Entry 5M50 (electron microscopy, 5.30 A resolution (low resolution: residue-level contacts below are approximate; hydrogen-bond / salt-bridge calls are withheld)); this record covers chains D and E of the 5 polymer chains in the assembly.

== Chain D ==
Name: Tubulin alpha chain
Source organism: Bos taurus
UniProt: F2Z4C1 (F2Z4C1_BOVIN); residue numbers follow UniProt; this construct covers 1-439
Chain sequence (439 residues; each row starts with the number of its first residue):
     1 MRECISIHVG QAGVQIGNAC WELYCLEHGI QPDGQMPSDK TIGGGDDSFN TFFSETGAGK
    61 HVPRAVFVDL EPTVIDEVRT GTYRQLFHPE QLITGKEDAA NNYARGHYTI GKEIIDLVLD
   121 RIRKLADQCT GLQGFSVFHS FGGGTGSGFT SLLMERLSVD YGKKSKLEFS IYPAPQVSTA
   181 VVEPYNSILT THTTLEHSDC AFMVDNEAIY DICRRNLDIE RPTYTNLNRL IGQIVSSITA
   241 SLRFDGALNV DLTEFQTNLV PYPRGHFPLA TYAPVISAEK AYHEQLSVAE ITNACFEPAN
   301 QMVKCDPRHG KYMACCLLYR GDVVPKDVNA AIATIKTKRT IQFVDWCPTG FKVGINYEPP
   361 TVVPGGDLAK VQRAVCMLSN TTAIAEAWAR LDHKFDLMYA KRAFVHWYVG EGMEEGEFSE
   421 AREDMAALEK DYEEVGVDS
Disordered / not traced: 1, 39-48
Construct notes: conflict Ser-136 (Leu in F2Z4C1), Gly-265 (Ile in F2Z4C1), Glu-358 (Gln in F2Z4C1)
Residues lining bound ligands: GTP (guanosine-5'-triphosphate): Gly-10, Gln-11, Ala-12, Gln-15, Glu-71, Asp-98, Ala-99, Ala-100, Asn-101, Ser-140, Gly-143, Gly-144, Thr-145, Gly-146, Ser-147, Ile-171, Pro-173, Thr-179, Glu-183, Asn-206, Tyr-224, Leu-227, Asn-228, Ile-231

== Chain E ==
Name: Tubulin beta-2B chain
Source organism: Bos taurus
UniProt: Q6B856 (TBB2B_BOVIN); the author numbering skips numbers that UniProt does not, so the offset changes along the chain: 1-44 = UniProt 1-44; 47-360 = UniProt 45-358; 369-437 = UniProt 359-427
Chain sequence (427 residues; numbered 1 to 437; 10 numbers in that range are skipped by the numbering (no residue carries them; nothing is unmodelled there); the number before each row is that of its first residue):
     1 MREIVHIQAG QCGNQIGAKF WEVISDEHGI DPTGSYHGDS DLQL
    47 ERINVYYNEA AGNKYVPRAI LVDLEPGTMD SVRSGPFGQI FRPDNFVFGQ SGAGNNWAKG
   107 HYTEGAELVD SVLDVVRKES ESCDCLQGFQ LTHSLGGGTG SGMGTLLISK IREEYPDRIM
   167 NTFSVVPSPK VSDTVVEPYN ATLSVHQLVE NTDETYCIDN EALYDICFRT LKLTTPTYGD
   227 LNHLVSATMS GVTTCLRFPG QLNADLRKLA VNMVPFPRLH FFMPGFAPLT SRGSQQYRAL
   287 TVPELTQQMF DAKNMMAACD PRHGRYLTVA AVFRGRMSMK EVDEQMLNVQ NKNSSYFVEW
   347 IPNNVKTAVC DIPP
   369 RGLKMSATFI GNSTAIQELF KRISEQFTAM FRRKAFLHWY TGEGMDEMEF TEAESNMNDL
   429 VSEYQQYQD
Disordered / not traced: 1
Construct notes: conflict Ala-57 (Thr55 in Q6B856), Val-172 (Met170 in Q6B856), Ala-298 (Ser296 in Q6B856), Val-318 (Ile316 in Q6B856)
Residues lining bound ligands:
  - GDP (guanosine-5'-diphosphate): Gly-10, Gln-11, Cys-12, Gln-15, Ile-16, Asn-101, Ser-140, Gly-142, Gly-143, Gly-144, Thr-145, Gly-146, Val-177, Glu-183, Asn-206, Tyr-224, Asn-228
  - taxol (TA1): Glu-22, Val-23, Asp-26, Glu-27, Leu-217, Leu-219, Asp-226, His-229, Leu-230, Ala-233, Ser-236, Gly-237, Phe-272, Pro-274, Leu-275, Thr-276, Arg-278, Gln-281, Arg-320, Pro-360, Arg-369, Gly-370, Leu-371
Swiss-Prot annotation at these positions:
  - motif: Met-1 to Ile-4 (MREI motif)
  - binding site (GTP): Gln-11, Glu-71, Ser-140, Gly-144, Thr-145, Gly-146, Asn-206, Asn-228
  - binding site (Mg(2+)): Glu-71
  - modified residue: Ser-40 (Phosphoserine), Lys-60 (N6-acetyllysine), Ser-174 (Phosphoserine), Thr-287 (Phosphothreonine), Thr-292 (Phosphothreonine), Arg-320 (Omega-N-methylarginine)
  - cross-link (Glycyl lysine isopeptide (Lys-Gly)): Lys-60 (interchain with G-Cter in ubiquitin), Lys-326 (interchain with G-Cter in ubiquitin)

== Chain D / chain E interface ==
Residue-residue contacts (72):
  Gln-11(D) with Gly-246(E); Gln-247(E); Asn-249(E)
  Gln-15(D) with Gln-247(E)
  Leu-70(D) with Arg-2(E)
  Glu-71(D) with Arg-2(E); Asn-249(E); Lys-254(E)
  Pro-72(D) with Arg-2(E)
  Thr-73(D) with Arg-48(E)
  Asp-76(D) with Glu-47(E); Arg-48(E)
  Glu-77(D) with Pro-245(E)
  Lys-96(D) with Arg-2(E); Asp-130(E)
  Glu-97(D) with Arg-2(E); Arg-164(E); Arg-253(E)
  Asp-98(D) with Arg-2(E); Asp-251(E); Arg-253(E); Lys-254(E)
  Ala-100(D) with Arg-253(E); Lys-254(E)
  Asn-101(D) with Lys-254(E)
  Asn-102(D) with Val-257(E)
  Arg-105(D) with Arg-253(E)
  Gln-176(D) with Leu-333(E)
  Val-177(D) with Asp-329(E)
  Ser-178(D) with Met-332(E); Asn-349(E); Val-351(E)
  Thr-179(D) with Leu-248(E); Lys-352(E); Thr-353(E)
  Ala-180(D) with Asn-258(E); Lys-352(E)
  Val-181(D) with Asn-258(E); Ile-347(E); Asn-349(E)
  Val-182(D) with Asn-258(E)
  Tyr-210(D) with Met-325(E); Asp-329(E)
  Arg-214(D) with Lys-326(E); Glu-330(E)
  Glu-220(D) with Lys-326(E)
  Arg-221(D) with Ser-324(E); Glu-327(E)
  Pro-222(D) with Ser-324(E); Met-325(E); Lys-326(E)
  Tyr-224(D) with Gln-247(E); Leu-248(E); Met-325(E)
  Lys-394(D) with Pro-348(E)
  Leu-397(D) with Trp-346(E)
  Met-398(D) with Trp-346(E); Ile-347(E); Pro-348(E)
  Lys-401(D) with Trp-346(E)
  Ala-403(D) with Pro-261(E)
  Phe-404(D) with Val-257(E); Asn-258(E); Val-260(E); Pro-261(E)
  His-406(D) with Val-260(E); Pro-261(E); Phe-262(E); Pro-263(E)
  Trp-407(D) with Ala-256(E); Val-257(E); Val-260(E)
Also at the interface, not in a pair above, chain D (42 interface residues in all): Val-74, Arg-79, Ala-99, Ile-219, Thr-223, Arg-402
Also at the interface, not in a pair above, chain E (41 interface residues in all): Cys-131, Met-259, Thr-314, Met-323, Gln-336, Tyr-435

== Summary ==
Chain D and chain E form an interface of 42 and 41 residues respectively. Chain D binds GTP. Ligands of chain
E: GDP and taxol. Curated annotation (UniProt) lists 8 GTP-binding residues and Mg2+-binding residue Glu-71(E)
on chain E.
Here chain D is Tubulin alpha chain and chain E is Tubulin beta-2B chain, both from Bos taurus. Entry 5M50
(Mechanism of microtubule minus-end recognition and protection by CAMSAP proteins) was determined by electron
microscopy together with 5LZN, 5M54 and 5M5C from the same study.
